7K26 - chains B and H of the 12 polymer chains in the assembly; structure by X-ray diffraction, 2.70 A resolution.

[Chain B (and H)]
Name: Ferritin heavy chain
Source organism: Homo sapiens
Notes: EC 1.16.3.1; chain H of this document is another copy of the same molecule, construct and numbering; everything in this record applies to it too
UniProt: P02794 (FRIH_HUMAN); residues 1-182 here correspond to UniProt positions 2-183 (UniProt number = residue number + 1)
Amino-acid sequence (182 residues; each row starts with the number of its first residue):
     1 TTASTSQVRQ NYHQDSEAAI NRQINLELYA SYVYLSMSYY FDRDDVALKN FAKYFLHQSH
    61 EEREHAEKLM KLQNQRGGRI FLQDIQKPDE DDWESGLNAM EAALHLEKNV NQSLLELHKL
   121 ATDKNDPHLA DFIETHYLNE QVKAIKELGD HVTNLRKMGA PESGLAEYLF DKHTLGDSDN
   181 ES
Not modelled in the structure: 1-4, 178-182
Differences from the reference sequence: conflict Gln86 (Lys87 in P02794), Glu90 (Cys91 in P02794), Ala102 (Cys103 in P02794), Ala130 (Cys131 in P02794)
Metal / ion sites: Fe ion: Glu27, Glu62; Na+: Glu134 (shared with 2 residues of chain D; 2 residues of chain F)
Curated features (UniProtKB/Swiss-Prot):
  - binding site (Fe cation): Glu27, Glu62, His65, Glu107, Gln141
  - site: Arg22 (Essential for association with cargo receptor NCOA4)
  - modified residue: Thr1 (N-acetylthreonine), Ser178 (Phosphoserine), Ser182 (Phosphoserine)

[Chain B / chain H interface]
Residue-residue contacts (24):
  Lys146(B) - Asp42(H)  hydrogen bond (side chain-backbone)
  Lys146(B) - Asp44(H)
  Gly149(B) - Asp44(H)
  Asp150(B) - Asp44(H)
  Asp150(B) - Ala47(H)
  Thr153(B) - Asp44(H)  hydrogen bond (side chain-backbone)
  Thr153(B) - Asp45(H)
  Thr153(B) - Val46(H)
  Asn154(B) - Ala47(H)  hydrogen bond (side chain-backbone)
  Asn154(B) - Leu48(H)
  Asn154(B) - Tyr168(H)
  Lys157(B) - Asp45(H)  hydrogen bond (side chain-backbone)
  Lys157(B) - Gly164(H)
  Lys157(B) - Leu165(H)
  Met158(B) - Leu165(H)  hydrophobic
  Met158(B) - Tyr168(H)  hydrophobic
  Leu169(B) - Tyr168(H)
  Leu169(B) - Leu169(H)  hydrophobic
  Phe170(B) - Tyr168(H)
  His173(B) - Tyr168(H)
  His173(B) - Leu169(H)
  His173(B) - Lys172(H)
  His173(B) - His173(H)
  Thr174(B) - Tyr168(H)  hydrogen bond
Other interface residues (no listed pair), chain H (13 interface residues in all): Arg43

[In short]
11 residues of chain B face 13 of chain H across their interface; the contacts include 5 hydrogen bonds. Polar
pairs include Lys146(B)-Asp42(H), Thr153(B)-Asp44(H) and Asn154(B)-Ala47(H). Glu27(B) and Glu62(B) form the Fe
ion site. UniProt lists 5 Fe cation-binding residues on chain B.
Chain B and chain H are both Ferritin heavy chain (Homo sapiens); the structure, Crystal structure of Human
H-chain Ferritin variant infused with Sodium Acrylate, was determined by X-ray diffraction together with 6WYF,
6WYG and 6WYH from the same study.
